PDB entry 7CGG | X-ray diffraction, 2.70 A resolution | chains A and B

Chain A:
Protein: PUM-HD domain-containing protein
Organism: Caenorhabditis elegans
UniProt: Q09487 (Q09487_CAEEL); numbering as in UniProt (aligned over 172-522)
Chain sequence (360 residues; numbered 163 to 522; the number before each row is that of its first residue):
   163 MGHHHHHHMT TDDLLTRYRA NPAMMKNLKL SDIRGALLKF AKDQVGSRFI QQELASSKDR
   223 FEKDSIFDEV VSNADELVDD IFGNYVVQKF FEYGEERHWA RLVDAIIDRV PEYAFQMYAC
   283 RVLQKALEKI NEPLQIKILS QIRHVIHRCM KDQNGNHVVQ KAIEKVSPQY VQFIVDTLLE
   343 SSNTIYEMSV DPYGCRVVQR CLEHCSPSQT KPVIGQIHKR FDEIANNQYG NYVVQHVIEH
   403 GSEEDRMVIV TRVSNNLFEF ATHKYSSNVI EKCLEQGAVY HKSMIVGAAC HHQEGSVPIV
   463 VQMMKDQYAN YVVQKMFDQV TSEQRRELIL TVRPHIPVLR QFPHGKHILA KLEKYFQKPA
Unresolved in the structure: 163-173, 520-522
Construct notes: initiating methionine (163); expression tag (164-171)
Reported in the primary citation:
  - mutagenesis - N318A/H319A/Q322A, N318S/H319N/Q322E, Q476A (25.50-fold), Q476A/K513A, Q476E, K513A (53.61-fold), K513E, K513R: decreased binding to the 8-nt RNA strand (chain B)
  - mutagenesis - N472S/Y473N/Q476E: decreased growth
  - mutagenesis - Q476A/K513A, K513A (53.61-fold), K513E, K513R: decreased binding to PBE-5A

Chain B:
Molecule: 8-nt RNA strand
Sequence (8 nucleotides; each row starts with the number of its first residue; numbering starts at 0):
     0 UGUAAAUA

How chain A and chain B interact:
Pairs across the interface (46; chain A residue first):
  Gln206(A) - A7(B)  hydrogen bond to the base
  Arg210(A) - A7(B)  hydrogen bond to the sugar
  Gln213(A) - A7(B)  hydrogen bond to the base
  Phe244(A) - A7(B)  base contact
  Asn246(A) - U6(B)  hydrogen bond to the base
  Tyr247(A) - U6(B)  hydrogen bond to the base
  Tyr247(A) - A7(B)  stacking on the base
  Gln250(A) - U6(B)  hydrogen bond to the base
  Met279(A) - A5(B)  sugar contact
  Tyr280(A) - U6(B)  base contact
  Cys282(A) - A5(B)  base contact
  Arg283(A) - A5(B)  base contact
  Arg283(A) - U6(B)  hydrogen bond to the sugar
  Gln286(A) - A5(B)  hydrogen bond to the base
  Gln315(A) - A5(B)  hydrogen bond to the phosphate
  Asn316(A) - A5(B)  sugar contact
  Asn318(A) - A4(B)  base contact
  His319(A) - A4(B)  hydrogen bond to the sugar
  His319(A) - A5(B)  stacking on the base
  Gln322(A) - A4(B)  hydrogen bond to the base
  Tyr355(A) - A4(B)  phosphate contact
  Tyr355(A) - A5(B)  hydrogen bond to the phosphate
  Arg358(A) - A3(B)  sugar contact
  Arg358(A) - A4(B)  hydrogen bond to the sugar
  Gln361(A) - A3(B)  hydrogen bond to the base
  Arg362(A) - A4(B)  base contact
  Gln390(A) - U2(B)  base contact
  Tyr391(A) - A3(B)  sugar contact
  Asn393(A) - U2(B)  hydrogen bond to the base
  Tyr394(A) - U2(B)  hydrogen bond to the base
  Tyr394(A) - A3(B)  stacking on the base
  Gln397(A) - U2(B)  hydrogen bond to the base
  Lys426(A) - G1(B)  hydrogen bond to the sugar
  Lys426(A) - U2(B)  salt bridge to the phosphate
  Tyr427(A) - U2(B)  base contact
  Ser429(A) - G1(B)  hydrogen bond to the base
  Asn430(A) - G1(B)  base contact
  Asn430(A) - U2(B)  hydrogen bond to the base
  Glu433(A) - G1(B)  hydrogen bond to the base
  Gln469(A) - U0(B)  base contact
  Tyr470(A) - G1(B)  sugar contact
  Asn472(A) - U0(B)  hydrogen bond to the base
  Tyr473(A) - U0(B)  hydrogen bond to the base
  Tyr473(A) - G1(B)  stacking on the base
  His506(A) - U0(B)  hydrogen bond to the sugar
  Lys513(A) - U0(B)  hydrogen bond to the base
Other interface residues (no listed pair), chain A (42 interface residues in all): Ser209, Ile243, Cys357, His509, Ile510

Summary:
42 residues of chain A and 8 residues of chain B are in contact; the contacts include 25 hydrogen bonds, 1
salt bridge and 4 aromatic stacking contacts. Polar pairs include Gln206(A)-A7(B), Gln213(A)-A7(B) and
Asn246(A)-U6(B). From the paper: N318A/H319A/Q322A, N318S/H319N/Q322E and Q476A of chain A, among others,
reduce binding to the 8-nt RNA strand (chain B); Q476A/K513A, K513A and K513E of chain A, among others, reduce
binding to PBE-5A; 9 substitutions were tested in all.
Here chain A is PUM-HD domain-containing protein (Caenorhabditis elegans) and chain B is an 8-nt RNA strand.
Entry 7CGG (Crystal Structure of PUF-8 in Complex with PBE-RNA) was determined by X-ray diffraction, deposited
together with 7CGF, 7CGH, 7CGI, 7CGJ, 7CGK, 7CGL and 7CGM.
